6ADL - chains B and R of the 4 polymer chains in the assembly; structure by electron microscopy, 3.08 A resolution.

Chain B:
Protein: VP2
From: Senecavirus A
Amino-acid sequence (246 residues; each row starts with the number of its first residue):
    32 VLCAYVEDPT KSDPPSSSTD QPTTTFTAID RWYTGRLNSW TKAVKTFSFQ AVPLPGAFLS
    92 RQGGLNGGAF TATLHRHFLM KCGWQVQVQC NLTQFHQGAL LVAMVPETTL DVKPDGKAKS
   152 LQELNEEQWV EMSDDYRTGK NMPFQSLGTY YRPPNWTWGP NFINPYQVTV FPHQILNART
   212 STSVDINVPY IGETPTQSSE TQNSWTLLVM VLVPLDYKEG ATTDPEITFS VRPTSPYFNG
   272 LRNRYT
Ion coordination: Mg2+: D146 (shared with S52(R), S54(R), T118(R) of chain R)

Chain R:
Protein: Anthrax toxin receptor 1
From: Homo sapiens
Reference sequence: Q9H6X2 (ANTR1_HUMAN); numbering as in UniProt (aligned over 38-220)
Amino-acid sequence (185 residues; each row starts with the number of its first residue):
    36 SMACYGGFDL YFILDKSGSV LHHWNEIYYF VEQLAHKFIS PQLRMSFIVF STRGTTLMKL
    96 TEDREQIRQG LEELQKVLPG GDTYMHEGFE RASEQIYYEN RQGYRTASVI IALTDGELHE
   156 DLFFYSEREA NRSRDLGAIV YAVGVKDFNE TQLARIADSK DHVFPVNDGF QALQGIIHSI
   216 LKKSC
Sequence notes: expression tag (36-37); engineered mutation A177 (Cys in Q9H6X2)
Cystine bridges: C39-C220
Ion coordination: Mg2+: S52, S54, T118 (shared with D146(B) of chain B)

How chain B and chain R interact:
Contacting residue pairs (31):
  P145(B) with G116(R)
  D146(B) with G53(R); G116(R); T118(R)
  D166(B) with G115(R); G116(R), hydrogen bond (side chain-backbone)
  K171(B) with T87(R)
  F175(B) with H154(R); L157(R), hydrophobic
  S177(B) with H154(R), hydrogen bond; D156(R)
  L178(B) with D156(R), hydrogen bond (backbone-side chain)
  G179(B) with D156(R), hydrogen bond (backbone-side chain)
  T180(B) with D156(R); F159(R); Y160(R), hydrogen bond (backbone-side chain)
  Y181(B) with Y160(R), hydrogen bond (backbone-side chain)
  Y182(B) with Y160(R), hydrogen bond (backbone-side chain)
  R183(B) with E122(R), salt bridge; E125(R), salt bridge; Y160(R), hydrogen bond (backbone-side chain)
  P184(B) with H121(R); L157(R), hydrophobic; Y160(R)
  P185(B) with Y119(R), hydrogen bond (backbone-side chain)
  N186(B) with T87(R); Y119(R); E122(R)
  W187(B) with T87(R); D117(R); Y119(R), hydrogen bond
Also at the interface, not in a pair above, chain R (16 interface residues in all): S54

Summary:
The chain B/chain R interface involves 16 residues from each chain, with 10 hydrogen bonds and 2 salt bridges.
Polar contacts include R183(B)-E122(R), R183(B)-E125(R) and D166(B)-G116(R). D146(B), S52(R), S54(R) and
T118(R) form the Mg2+ site.
Chain B is VP2 (Senecavirus A) and chain R is Anthrax toxin receptor 1 (Homo sapiens); the structure, Anthrax
Toxin Receptor 1-bound spent particles of Seneca Valley Virus in acidic conditions, was determined by electron
microscopy (same publication as 6ADM, 6ADR, 6ADS and 6ADT).
